PDB entry 3Q0F | X-ray diffraction, 2.75 A resolution | chains A and B of the 4 polymer chains in the assembly

Chain A:
Protein: Histone-lysine N-methyltransferase, H3 lysine-9 specific SUVH5
Organism: Arabidopsis thaliana
Notes: EC 2.1.1.43; fragment: SUVH5 SRA Domain
Reference sequence: O82175 (SUVH5_ARATH); residue numbers follow UniProt; this construct covers 362-528
Sequence (167 residues; each row starts with the number of its first residue):
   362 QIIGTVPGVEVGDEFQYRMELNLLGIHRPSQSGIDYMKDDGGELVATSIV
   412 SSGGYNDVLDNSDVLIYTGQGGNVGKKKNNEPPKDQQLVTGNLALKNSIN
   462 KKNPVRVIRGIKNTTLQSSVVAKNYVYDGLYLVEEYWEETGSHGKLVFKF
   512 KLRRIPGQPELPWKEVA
Disordered / not traced: 435-441, 474-483, 525-528
What the authors report for this chain:
  - binding site for the 10-nt DNA strand: Gln392

Chain B:
Molecule: 11-nt DNA strand
Sequence (11 nucleotides; row label = number of the first residue in the row):
     1 CTGAGGAGTAT

How chain A and chain B interact:
Contacting residue pairs - 27 pairs, chain A then chain B:
  Tyr378(A) with DG8(B), phosphate contact; DT9(B), hydrogen bond to the phosphate
  Arg379(A) with DG6(B), sugar contact; DA7(B), sugar contact; DG8(B), hydrogen bond to the phosphate
  Ser391(A) with DG5(B), base contact; DA7(B), sugar contact
  Gln392(A) with DG5(B), hydrogen bond to the base; DG6(B), sugar contact; DA7(B), sugar contact
  Ser393(A) with DG5(B), phosphate contact; DG6(B), phosphate contact
  Gly394(A) with DG5(B), phosphate contact; DG6(B), hydrogen bond to the phosphate
  Val411(A) with DG6(B), base contact
  Ser412(A) with DG6(B), base contact
  Ser413(A) with DG6(B), base contact
  Gly414(A) with DG6(B), base contact
  Tyr416(A) with DG6(B), hydrogen bond to the phosphate
  Asp418(A) with DG6(B), base contact
  Tyr428(A) with DG6(B), hydrogen bond to the base
  Thr429(A) with DG6(B), hydrogen bond to the base
  Gln431(A) with DG5(B), phosphate contact; DG6(B), phosphate contact
  Gly432(A) with DG5(B), phosphate contact
  Tyr486(A) with DA7(B), sugar contact; DG8(B), hydrogen bond to the phosphate
Interface residues without a listed pair, chain A (20 interface residues in all): Gln377, Ile395, Gly430

Overview:
20 residues of chain A face 5 of chain B across their interface; the contacts include 8 hydrogen bonds. Polar
pairs include Gln392(A)-DG5(B), Tyr428(A)-DG6(B) and Thr429(A)-DG6(B). From the paper: a binding site for the
10-nt DNA strand at Gln392(A).
Chain A is Histone-lysine N-methyltransferase, H3 lysine-9 specific SUVH5 (Arabidopsis thaliana) and chain B
is an 11-nt DNA strand; the structure, Crystal structure of SUVH5 SRA- methylated CHH DNA complex, was
determined by X-ray diffraction (same publication as 3Q0D, 3Q0B and 3Q0C).
